PDB entry 8WYI | electron microscopy, 3.90 A resolution | chains m and n of the 8 polymer chains in the assembly

[Chain m]
Molecule: Signal peptide, flag tag, T cell receptor delta variable 2, T cell receptor delta constant, T cell receptor alpha chain constant
Source organism: Homo sapiens
UniProt: chimeric construct of A0JD36, B7Z8K6, P01848: residues 20-115 from A0JD36 (TRDV2_HUMAN) positions 20-115 (same numbers); residues 140-272 from B7Z8K6 positions 1-133 (UniProt number = residue number - 139); residues 273-292 from P01848 positions 121-140 (UniProt number = residue number - 152)
Sequence (310 residues; row label = number of the first residue in the row; numbers below 1 keep their minus sign (Met-17 is residue -17)):
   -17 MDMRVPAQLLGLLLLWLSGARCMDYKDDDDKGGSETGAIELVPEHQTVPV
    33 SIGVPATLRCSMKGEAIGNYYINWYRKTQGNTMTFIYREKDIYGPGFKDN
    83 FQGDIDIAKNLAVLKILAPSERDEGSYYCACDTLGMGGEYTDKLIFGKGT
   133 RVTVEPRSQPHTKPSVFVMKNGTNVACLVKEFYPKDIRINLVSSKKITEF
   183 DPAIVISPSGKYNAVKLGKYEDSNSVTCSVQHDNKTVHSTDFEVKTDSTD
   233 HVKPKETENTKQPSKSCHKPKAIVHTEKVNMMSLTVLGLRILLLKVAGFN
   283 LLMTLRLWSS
Unresolved in the structure: -17 to 255
Differences from the reference sequence: linker (116-139)
Curated features (UniProtKB/Swiss-Prot):
  - glycosylation (N-linked (GlcNAc...) asparagine): Asn153, Asn216

[Chain n]
Molecule: Signal peptide, flag tag, T cell receptor gamma variable 9, T cell receptor gamma constant 1
Source organism: Homo sapiens
UniProt: chimeric construct of Q99603, P0CF51: residues 21-122 from Q99603 (TRGV9_HUMAN) positions 20-121 (UniProt number = residue number - 1); residues 144-316 from P0CF51 positions 1-173 (UniProt number = residue number - 143)
Sequence (332 residues; row label = number of the first residue in the row; numbers below 1 keep their minus sign (Met-15 is residue -15)):
   -15 MDMRVPAQLLGLLLLWLSGARCMDYKDDDDKGGSETGAGHLEQPQISSTK
    35 TLSKTARLECVVSGITISATSVYWYRERPGEVIQFLVSISYDGTVRKESG
    85 IPSGKFEVDRIPETSTSTLTIHNVEKQDIATYYCALWEAQQELGKKIKVF
   135 GPGTKLIITDKQLDADVSPKPTIFLPSIAETKLQKAGTYLCLLEKFFPDV
   185 IKIHWQEKKSNTILGSQEGNTMKTNDTYMKFSWLTVPEKSLDKEHRCIVR
   235 HENNKNGVDQEIIFPPIKTDVITMDPKDNCSKDANDTLLLQLTNTSAYYM
   285 YLLLLLKSVVYFAIITCCLLRRTAFCCNGEKS
Unresolved in the structure: -15 to 270, 306-316
Differences from the reference sequence: linker (123-143)
Curated features (UniProtKB/Swiss-Prot):
  - glycosylation (N-linked (GlcNAc...) asparagine): Asn209, Asn263, Asn269, Asn278

[Interface between chain m and chain n]
Pairs across the interface - 18 pairs, chain m then chain n:
  Val261(m) - Gln275(n)
  Val261(m) - Asn278(n)  hydrogen bond (backbone-side chain)
  Met264(m) - Asn278(n)
  Ser265(m) - Asn278(n)
  Val268(m) - Tyr282(n)  hydrophobic
  Arg272(m) - Tyr285(n)
  Leu274(m) - Leu289(n)  hydrophobic
  Leu275(m) - Leu288(n)  hydrophobic
  Leu275(m) - Leu289(n)
  Val278(m) - Ser292(n)
  Phe281(m) - Phe296(n)  hydrophobic
  Asn282(m) - Ser292(n)  hydrogen bond (side chain-backbone)
  Asn282(m) - Tyr295(n)
  Asn282(m) - Phe296(n)
  Met285(m) - Ile299(n)  hydrophobic
  Thr286(m) - Tyr295(n)  hydrogen bond
  Thr286(m) - Ile299(n)
  Leu289(m) - Leu303(n)  hydrophobic
Other interface residues (no listed pair), chain m (16 interface residues in all): Thr267, Leu271, Ala279
Other interface residues (no listed pair), chain n (13 interface residues in all): Ala281, Leu286

[Summary]
The interface between chain m and chain n involves 16 residues on one side and 13 on the other; the contacts
include 3 hydrogen bonds. Among the polar pairs are Val261(m)-Asn278(n), Asn282(m)-Ser292(n) and
Thr286(m)-Tyr295(n).
Here chain m is Signal peptide, flag tag, T cell receptor delta variable 2, T cell receptor delta constant, T
cell receptor alpha chain constant and chain n is Signal peptide, flag tag, T cell receptor gamma variable 9,
T cell receptor gamma constant 1, both from Homo sapiens. Entry 8WYI (T cell receptor delta 2 gamma 9 with
TCRD TM domain chimera of TRAC) was determined by electron microscopy (same publication as 8JBV, 8JC0, 8JCB,
8WXE, 8WY0 and 8YC0).
